6WH9 - chains G and C of the 3 polymer chains in the assembly; structure by X-ray diffraction, 2.75 A resolution.

== Chain G ==
Molecule: KR1
From: Saccharopolyspora erythraea
Notes: fragment: module 1
Reference sequence: Q5UNP6 (Q5UNP6_SACER); numbering as in UniProt (aligned over 1448-1928)
Amino-acid sequence (485 residues; each row starts with the number of its first residue):
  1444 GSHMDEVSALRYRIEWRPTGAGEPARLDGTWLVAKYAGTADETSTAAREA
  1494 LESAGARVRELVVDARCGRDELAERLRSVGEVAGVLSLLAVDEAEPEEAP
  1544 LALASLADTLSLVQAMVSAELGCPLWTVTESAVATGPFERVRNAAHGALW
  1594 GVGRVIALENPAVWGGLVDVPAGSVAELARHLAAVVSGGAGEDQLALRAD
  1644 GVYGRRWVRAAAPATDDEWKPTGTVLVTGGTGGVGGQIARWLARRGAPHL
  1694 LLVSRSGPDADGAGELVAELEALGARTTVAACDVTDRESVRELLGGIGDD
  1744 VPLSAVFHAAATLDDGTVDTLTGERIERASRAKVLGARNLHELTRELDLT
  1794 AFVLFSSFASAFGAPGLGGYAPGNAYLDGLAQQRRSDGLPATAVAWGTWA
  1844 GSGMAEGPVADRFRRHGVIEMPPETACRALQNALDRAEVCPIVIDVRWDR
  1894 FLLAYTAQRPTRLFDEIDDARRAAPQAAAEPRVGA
Unresolved in the structure: 1444-1447, 1464-1472, 1656-1661, 1845-1853, 1911-1928
Construct notes: expression tag (1444-1447)

== Chain C ==
Molecule: 1D10 (Fab light chain)
From: Homo sapiens
Notes: antibody fragment or engineered binder
Amino-acid sequence (231 residues; each row starts with the number of its first residue):
     1 LFAIPLVVPFYSHSAQTVVIQEPSLTVSPGGTVTLTCGSSTGAVTSGHYP
    51 YWFQQKPGQAPRTLIYDTSNKHSWTPARFSGSLLGGKAALTLSGAQPEDE
   101 AEYYCLLSYSGALWVFGGGTKLTVLGQPKAAPSVTLFPPSSEELQANKAT
   151 LVCLISDFYPGAVTVAWKADSSPVKAGVETTTPSKQSNNKYAASSYLSLT
   201 PEQWKSRKSYSCQVTHEGSTVEKTVAPAECS
Unresolved in the structure: 1-15, 231
Disulfides: C37-C105, C153-C212

== Chain G / chain C interface ==
Pairs across the interface (22):
  R1698(G) with T41(C); G47(C), hydrogen bond (side chain-backbone); H48(C); Y49(C); S108(C); Y109(C); S110(C)
  S1699(G) with Y109(C); S110(C)
  D1702(G) with T41(C)
  A1724(G) with T41(C)
  D1726(G) with T45(C), hydrogen bond; S46(C); G47(C), hydrogen bond (side chain-backbone)
  T1728(G) with G47(C)
  D1729(G) with T45(C), hydrogen bond
  R1771(G) with Y49(C), hydrogen bond (backbone-side chain); Y66(C); D67(C), salt bridge; N70(C)
  R1774(G) with Y49(C); D67(C), salt bridge
Also at the interface, not in a pair above, chain G (12 interface residues in all): L1756, E1767, A1772
Also at the interface, not in a pair above, chain C (16 interface residues in all): Q16, T17, S40, A112

== Summary ==
Chain G and chain C form an interface of 12 and 16 residues respectively, with 5 hydrogen bonds and 2 salt
bridges. Among the polar pairs are R1771(G)-D67(C), R1774(G)-D67(C) and R1698(G)-G47(C).
Chain G is KR1 (Saccharopolyspora erythraea) and chain C is 1D10 (Fab light chain) (Homo sapiens); the
structure, Ketoreductase from module 1 of the 6-deoxyerythronolide B synthase (KR1) in complex with antibody
fragment (Fab) ..., was determined by X-ray diffraction (same publication as 6W7S).
